8AAC - chains AC and AB of the 180 polymer chains in the assembly; structure by electron microscopy, 3.70 A resolution.

# Chain AC (and AB)
Protein: C protein
Organism: African cichlid nackednavirus
Notes: chain AB of this document is another copy of the same molecule, construct and numbering; everything in this record applies to it too
Reference sequence: A0A3S9H6T3 (A0A3S9H6T3_9VIRU); numbering as in UniProt (aligned over 2-174)
Amino-acid sequence (175 residues; row label = number of the first residue in the row; note: 1 number in that range is skipped by the numbering (no residue carries it; nothing is unmodelled there); numbers below 1 keep their minus sign (Met-1 is residue -1)):
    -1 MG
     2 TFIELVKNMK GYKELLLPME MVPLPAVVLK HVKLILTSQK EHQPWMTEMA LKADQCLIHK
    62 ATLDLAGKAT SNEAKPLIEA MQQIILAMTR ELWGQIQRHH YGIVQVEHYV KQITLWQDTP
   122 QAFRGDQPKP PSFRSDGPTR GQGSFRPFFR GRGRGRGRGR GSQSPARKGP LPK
Unresolved in the structure: -1, 66-73, 136-174 (chain AB: -1, 66-74, 136-174)
Sequence notes: initiating methionine (-1); expression tag (0)

# Interface between chain AC and chain AB
Pairs across the interface (19):
  Met22(AC) with Pro121(AB)
  Val28(AC) with Asp119(AB)
  His32(AC) with Thr115(AB); Leu116(AB); Asp119(AB), salt bridge
  Lys34(AC) with Asn9(AB)
  Thr38(AC) with Lys8(AB); Met10(AB); Gly12(AB)
  Lys41(AC) with Lys11(AB), hydrogen bond (backbone-side chain)
  Trp94(AC) with Thr120(AB)
  Tyr102(AC) with Leu116(AB)
  Tyr110(AC) with Phe124(AB)
  Ile114(AC) with Phe124(AB), hydrophobic
  Gln118(AC) with Phe124(AB)
  Gln128(AC) with Ala123(AB), hydrogen bond (side chain-backbone)
  Phe134(AC) with His109(AB); Lys112(AB); Leu116(AB), hydrophobic
Also at the interface, not in a pair above, chain AC (18 interface residues in all): Glu21, Pro24, Ser39, Gln98, His101
Also at the interface, not in a pair above, chain AB (16 interface residues in all): Tyr13, Lys14

# In short
18 residues of chain AC face 16 of chain AB across their interface; the contacts include 2 hydrogen bonds and
1 salt bridge. Among the polar pairs are His32(AC)-Asp119(AB), Lys41(AC)-Lys11(AB) and Gln128(AC)-Ala123(AB).
Chain AC and chain AB are both C protein (African cichlid nackednavirus); the structure, African cichlid
nackednavirus capsid at pH 7.5, was determined by electron microscopy (same publication as 8C0O).
